6LZ9 - chains B and L of the 4 polymer chains in the assembly; structure by X-ray diffraction, 2.80 A resolution.

Chain B:
Protein: Hepatocyte growth factor
Organism: Homo sapiens
Notes: fragment: SP domain
UniProtKB: P14210 (HGF_HUMAN); numbering as in UniProt (aligned over 495-728)
Amino-acid sequence (242 residues; numbered 495 to 736; the number before each row is that of its first residue):
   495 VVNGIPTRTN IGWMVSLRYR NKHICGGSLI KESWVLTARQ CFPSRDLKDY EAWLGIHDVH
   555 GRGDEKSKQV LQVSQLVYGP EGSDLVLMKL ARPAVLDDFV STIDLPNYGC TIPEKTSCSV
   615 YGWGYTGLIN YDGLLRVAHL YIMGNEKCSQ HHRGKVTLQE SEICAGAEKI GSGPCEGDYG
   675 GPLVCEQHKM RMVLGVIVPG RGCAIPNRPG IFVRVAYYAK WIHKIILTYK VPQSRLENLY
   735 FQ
Unresolved in the structure: 645-651, 662-663, 727-736
Disulfides: C519-C535, C612-C679, C642-C658, C669-C697
Sequence notes: engineered mutation S561 (Cys in P14210), Q566 (Asn in P14210), Q653 (Asn in P14210); expression tag (729-736)

Chain L:
Protein: Light chain of t8E4 Fab fragment
Organism: Mus musculus
Notes: antibody fragment or engineered binder
Amino-acid sequence (214 residues; each row starts with the number of its first residue):
     1 DIQMTQTTSS LSASLGDRVT FSCRASQDIS NYLNWYQQKP DGTVKLLIFY TSRLHSGVPS
    61 RFSGSGSGTD YSLTIANLEQ EDFATYFCQQ DSKHPFTFGS GTKLEIKRAD AAPTVSIFPP
   121 SSEQLTSGGA SVVCFLNNFY PKDINVKWKI DGSERQNGVL NSWTDQDSKD STYSMSSTLT
   181 LTKDEYERHN SYTCEATHKT STSPIVKSFN RNEC
Unresolved in the structure: 214
Disulfides: C23-C88, C134-C194

Chain B / chain L interface:
Pairs across the interface (11):
  N497(B) - R53(L)
  G498(B) - R53(L)  hydrogen bond (backbone-side chain)
  I499(B) - Y50(L)  hydrophobic
  I499(B) - R53(L)
  P500(B) - Y32(L)
  P500(B) - Y50(L)
  R502(B) - Y32(L)
  R502(B) - D91(L)  salt bridge
  R502(B) - S92(L)
  H633(B) - F49(L)
  Y635(B) - S56(L)  hydrogen bond
Interface residues without a listed pair, chain B (9 interface residues in all): L628, R630

In short:
9 residues of chain B and 7 residues of chain L are in contact, with 2 hydrogen bonds and 1 salt bridge. Among
the polar pairs are R502(B)-D91(L), G498(B)-R53(L) and Y635(B)-S56(L).
Here chain B is Hepatocyte growth factor (Homo sapiens) and chain L is Light chain of t8E4 Fab fragment (Mus
musculus). Entry 6LZ9 (t8E4 antibody Fab complexed with the active form of HGF) was determined by X-ray
diffraction.
